PDB entry 8CLJ | electron microscopy, 3.20 A resolution | chains A and E of the 10 polymer chains in the assembly

[Chain A]
Molecule: General transcription factor 3C polypeptide 1
Source organism: Homo sapiens
UniProt: Q12789 (TF3C1_HUMAN); numbering as in UniProt (aligned over 1-2109)
Chain sequence (2158 residues; each row starts with the number of its first residue):
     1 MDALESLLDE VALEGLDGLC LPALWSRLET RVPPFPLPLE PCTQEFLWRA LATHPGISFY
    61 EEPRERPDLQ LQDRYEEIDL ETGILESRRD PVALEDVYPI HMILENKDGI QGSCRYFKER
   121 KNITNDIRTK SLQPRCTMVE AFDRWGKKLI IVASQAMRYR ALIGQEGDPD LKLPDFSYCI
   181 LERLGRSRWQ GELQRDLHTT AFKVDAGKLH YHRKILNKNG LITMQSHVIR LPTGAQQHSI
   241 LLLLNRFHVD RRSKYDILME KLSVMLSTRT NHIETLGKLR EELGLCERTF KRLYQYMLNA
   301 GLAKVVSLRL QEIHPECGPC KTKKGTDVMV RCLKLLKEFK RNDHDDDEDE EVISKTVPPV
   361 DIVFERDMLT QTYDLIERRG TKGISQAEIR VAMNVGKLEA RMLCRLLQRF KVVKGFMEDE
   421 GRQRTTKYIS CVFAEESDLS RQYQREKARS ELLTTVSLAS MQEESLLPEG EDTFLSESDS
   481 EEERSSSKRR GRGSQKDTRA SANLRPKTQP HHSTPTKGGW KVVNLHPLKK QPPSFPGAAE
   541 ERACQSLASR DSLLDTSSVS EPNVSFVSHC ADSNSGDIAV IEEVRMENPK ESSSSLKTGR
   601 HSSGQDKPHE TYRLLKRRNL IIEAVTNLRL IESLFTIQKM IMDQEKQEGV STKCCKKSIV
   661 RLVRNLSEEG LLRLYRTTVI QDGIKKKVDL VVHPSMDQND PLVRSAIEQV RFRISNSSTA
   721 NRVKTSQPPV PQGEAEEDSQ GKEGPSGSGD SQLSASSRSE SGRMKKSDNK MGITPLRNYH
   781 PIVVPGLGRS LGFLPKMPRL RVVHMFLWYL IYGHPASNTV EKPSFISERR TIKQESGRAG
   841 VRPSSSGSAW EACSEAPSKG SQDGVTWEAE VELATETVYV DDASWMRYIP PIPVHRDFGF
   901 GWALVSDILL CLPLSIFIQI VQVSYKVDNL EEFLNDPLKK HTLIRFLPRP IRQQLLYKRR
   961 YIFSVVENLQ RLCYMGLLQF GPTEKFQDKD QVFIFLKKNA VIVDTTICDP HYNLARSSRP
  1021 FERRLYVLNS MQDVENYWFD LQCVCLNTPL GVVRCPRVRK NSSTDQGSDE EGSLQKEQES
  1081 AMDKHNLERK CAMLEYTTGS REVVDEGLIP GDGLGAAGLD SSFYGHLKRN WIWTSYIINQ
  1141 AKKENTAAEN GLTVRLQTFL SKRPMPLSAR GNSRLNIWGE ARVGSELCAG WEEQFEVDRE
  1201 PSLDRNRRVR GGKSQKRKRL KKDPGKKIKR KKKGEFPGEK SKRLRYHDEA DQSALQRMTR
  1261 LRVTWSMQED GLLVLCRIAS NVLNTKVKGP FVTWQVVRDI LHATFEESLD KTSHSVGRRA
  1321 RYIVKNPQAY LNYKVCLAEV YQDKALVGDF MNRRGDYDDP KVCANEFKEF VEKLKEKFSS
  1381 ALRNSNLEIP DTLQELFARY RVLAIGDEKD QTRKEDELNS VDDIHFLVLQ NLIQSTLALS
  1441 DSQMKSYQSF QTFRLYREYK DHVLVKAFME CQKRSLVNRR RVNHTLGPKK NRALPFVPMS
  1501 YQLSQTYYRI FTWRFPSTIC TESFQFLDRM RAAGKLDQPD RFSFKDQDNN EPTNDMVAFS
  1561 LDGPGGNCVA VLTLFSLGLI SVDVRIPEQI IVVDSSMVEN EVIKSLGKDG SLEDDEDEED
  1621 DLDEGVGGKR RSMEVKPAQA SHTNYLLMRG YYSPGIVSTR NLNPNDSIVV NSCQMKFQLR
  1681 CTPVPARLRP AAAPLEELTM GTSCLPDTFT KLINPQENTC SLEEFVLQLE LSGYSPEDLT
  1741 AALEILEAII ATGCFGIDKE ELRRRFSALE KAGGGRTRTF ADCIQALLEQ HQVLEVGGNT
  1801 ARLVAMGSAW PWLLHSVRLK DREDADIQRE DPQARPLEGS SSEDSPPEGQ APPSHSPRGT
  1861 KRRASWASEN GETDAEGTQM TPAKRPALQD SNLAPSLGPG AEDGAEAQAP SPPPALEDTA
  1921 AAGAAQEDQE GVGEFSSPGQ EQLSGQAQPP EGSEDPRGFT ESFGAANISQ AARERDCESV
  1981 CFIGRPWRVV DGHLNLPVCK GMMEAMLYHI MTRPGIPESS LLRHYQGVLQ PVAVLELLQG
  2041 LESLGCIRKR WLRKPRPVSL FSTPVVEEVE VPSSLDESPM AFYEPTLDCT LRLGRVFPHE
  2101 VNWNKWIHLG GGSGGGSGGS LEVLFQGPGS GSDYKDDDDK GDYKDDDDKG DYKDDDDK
Not modelled in the structure: 315-327, 338-355, 460-578, 586-609, 717-2158
Differences from the reference sequence: expression tag (2110-2158)
Curated features (UniProtKB/Swiss-Prot):
  - modified residue (Phosphoserine): Ser-667, Ser-739, Ser-1062, Ser-1068, Ser-1253, Ser-1611, Ser-1632, Ser-1653, Ser-1856, Ser-1865, Ser-1868, Ser-1896, Ser-1911, Ser-1969
  - cross-link (Glycyl lysine isopeptide (Lys-Gly)): Lys-529 (interchain with G-Cter in SUMO2), Lys-770 (interchain with G-Cter in SUMO2), Lys-833 (interchain with G-Cter in SUMO2), Lys-1142 (interchain with G-Cter in SUMO2)

[Chain E]
Molecule: tDNA
Source organism: Homo sapiens
Sequence (35 nucleotides; each row starts with the number of its first residue):
     1 AAGCGACTCT GGTGGGACTC GAACCCACAA CCTTT

[Chain A / chain E interface]
Contacting residue pairs (40):
  Lys-208(A) / DT19(E)  salt bridge to the phosphate
  Tyr-211(A) / DA17(E)  sugar contact
  Tyr-211(A) / DC18(E)  hydrogen bond to the phosphate
  His-212(A) / DC18(E)  salt bridge to the phosphate
  Ala-235(A) / DC28(E)  sugar contact
  Gln-236(A) / DA27(E)  hydrogen bond to the phosphate
  Gln-236(A) / DC28(E)  hydrogen bond to the phosphate
  His-238(A) / DC26(E)  sugar contact
  Tyr-255(A) / DC28(E)  hydrogen bond to the phosphate
  Arg-292(A) / DC28(E)  salt bridge to the phosphate
  Arg-292(A) / DA29(E)  salt bridge to the phosphate
  Tyr-296(A) / DA27(E)  hydrogen bond to the phosphate
  Leu-398(A) / DG15(E)  sugar contact
  Leu-398(A) / DG16(E)  phosphate contact
  Arg-401(A) / DG15(E)  salt bridge to the phosphate
  Arg-401(A) / DG16(E)  hydrogen bond to the base
  Met-402(A) / DG14(E)  phosphate contact
  Arg-405(A) / DG14(E)  salt bridge to the phosphate
  Arg-409(A) / DT13(E)  salt bridge to the phosphate
  Gly-421(A) / DA23(E)  sugar contact
  Arg-422(A) / DG21(E)  hydrogen bond to the base
  Arg-422(A) / DA22(E)  base contact
  Arg-422(A) / DA23(E)  hydrogen bond to the base
  Arg-422(A) / DC24(E)  sugar contact
  Gln-423(A) / DG21(E)  base contact
  Arg-424(A) / DG21(E)  phosphate contact
  Arg-424(A) / DA22(E)  salt bridge to the phosphate
  Arg-617(A) / DA23(E)  salt bridge to the phosphate
  Thr-652(A) / DA23(E)  sugar contact
  Thr-652(A) / DC24(E)  phosphate contact
  Lys-653(A) / DA23(E)  phosphate contact
  Lys-653(A) / DC24(E)  hydrogen bond to the phosphate
  Cys-654(A) / DA23(E)  phosphate contact
  Cys-655(A) / DA23(E)  hydrogen bond to the phosphate
  Cys-655(A) / DC24(E)  base contact
  Lys-657(A) / DC24(E)  base contact
  Ser-658(A) / DA22(E)  phosphate contact
  Ser-658(A) / DA23(E)  phosphate contact
  Arg-661(A) / DG21(E)  sugar contact
  Arg-661(A) / DA22(E)  salt bridge to the phosphate
Interface residues without a listed pair, chain A (27 interface residues in all): Ser-651

[Overview]
27 residues of chain A face 15 of chain E across their interface, with 10 hydrogen bonds and 10 salt bridges.
Polar pairs include Arg-401(A)/DG16(E), Arg-422(A)/DG21(E) and Arg-422(A)/DA23(E).
Chain A is General transcription factor 3C polypeptide 1 and chain E is tDNA, both from Homo sapiens; the
structure, TFIIIC TauB-DNA dimer, was determined by electron microscopy (same publication as 8CLI, 8CLK and
8CLL).
